PDB entry 5C0I | X-ray diffraction, 1.53 A resolution | chains A and B of the 3 polymer chains in the assembly

== Chain A ==
Protein: HLA class I histocompatibility antigen, A-2 alpha chain
Source organism: Homo sapiens
UniProtKB: P01892 (1A02_HUMAN); residues 1-276 here correspond to UniProt positions 25-300 (UniProt number = residue number + 24)
Chain sequence (277 residues; row label = number of the first residue in the row; numbering starts at 0):
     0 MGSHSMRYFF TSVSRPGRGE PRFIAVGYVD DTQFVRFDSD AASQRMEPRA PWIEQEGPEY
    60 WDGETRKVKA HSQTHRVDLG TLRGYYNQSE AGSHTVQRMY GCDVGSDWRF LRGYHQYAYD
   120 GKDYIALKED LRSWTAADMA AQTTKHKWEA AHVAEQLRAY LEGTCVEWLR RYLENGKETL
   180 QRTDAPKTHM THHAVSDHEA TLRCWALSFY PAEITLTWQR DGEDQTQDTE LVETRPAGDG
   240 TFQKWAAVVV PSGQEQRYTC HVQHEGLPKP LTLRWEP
Construct notes: initiating methionine (0)
Disulfide bonds: Cys101-Cys164, Cys203-Cys259

== Chain B ==
Protein: Beta-2-microglobulin
Source organism: Homo sapiens
UniProtKB: P61769 (B2MG_HUMAN); residues 1-99 here correspond to UniProt positions 21-119 (UniProt number = residue number + 20)
Chain sequence (100 residues; each row starts with the number of its first residue; numbering starts at 0):
     0 MIQRTPKIQV YSRHPAENGK SNFLNCYVSG FHPSDIEVDL LKNGERIEKV EHSDLSFSKD
    60 WSFYLLYYTE FTPTEKDEYA CRVNHVTLSQ PKIVKWDRDM
Construct notes: initiating methionine (0)
Disulfide bonds: Cys25-Cys80
Metal / ion sites: Ca2+: Asn83, His84, Leu87

== How chain A and chain B interact ==
Contacting residue pairs - 57 pairs, chain A then chain B:
  Phe8(A) - Ser55(B)
  Phe8(A) - Phe56(B)
  Phe9(A) - Phe56(B)
  Thr10(A) - Phe56(B)
  Thr10(A) - Phe62(B)
  Val12(A) - Ser33(B)
  Ile23(A) - Leu54(B)
  Val25(A) - Asp53(B)
  Val25(A) - Leu54(B)
  Val25(A) - Ser55(B)
  Tyr27(A) - Ser55(B)
  Tyr27(A) - Tyr63(B)  hydrogen bond
  Gln32(A) - Asp53(B)  hydrogen bond
  Arg35(A) - Asp53(B)  salt bridge
  Arg48(A) - Asp53(B)  salt bridge
  Gln96(A) - His31(B)  hydrogen bond
  Gln96(A) - Phe56(B)
  Gln96(A) - Trp60(B)  hydrogen bond (side chain-backbone)
  Gln96(A) - Phe62(B)
  Arg97(A) - Phe56(B)
  Gln115(A) - Trp60(B)
  Tyr116(A) - Trp60(B)
  Ala117(A) - Trp60(B)  hydrophobic
  Asp119(A) - Met0(B)
  Asp119(A) - Ile1(B)
  Asp119(A) - His31(B)
  Gly120(A) - Ile1(B)
  Gly120(A) - Arg3(B)
  Gly120(A) - His31(B)
  Gly120(A) - Trp60(B)
  Lys121(A) - Met0(B)
  Lys121(A) - Ile1(B)
  Asp122(A) - Trp60(B)  hydrogen bond
  His192(A) - Asp98(B)
  Arg202(A) - Asp98(B)  hydrogen bond (side chain-backbone)
  Trp204(A) - Asp98(B)
  Trp204(A) - Met99(B)
  Val231(A) - Gln8(B)
  Glu232(A) - Lys6(B)  salt bridge
  Glu232(A) - Gln8(B)  hydrogen bond (backbone-side chain)
  Glu232(A) - Tyr26(B)
  Glu232(A) - Ser28(B)  hydrogen bond
  Thr233(A) - Tyr26(B)
  Arg234(A) - Gln8(B)  hydrogen bond
  Arg234(A) - Tyr10(B)
  Arg234(A) - Met99(B)  hydrogen bond (side chain-backbone)
  Pro235(A) - Tyr10(B)  hydrogen bond (backbone-side chain)
  Pro235(A) - Asn24(B)
  Pro235(A) - Tyr26(B)
  Ala236(A) - Arg12(B)  hydrogen bond (backbone-side chain)
  Ala236(A) - Asn24(B)
  Gly237(A) - Arg12(B)  hydrogen bond (backbone-side chain)
  Gly237(A) - Leu65(B)
  Gln242(A) - Tyr10(B)
  Gln242(A) - Ser11(B)  hydrogen bond (side chain-backbone)
  Gln242(A) - Arg12(B)  hydrogen bond (side chain-backbone)
  Trp244(A) - Met99(B)  hydrogen bond (side chain-backbone)
Interface residues without a listed pair, chain A (34 interface residues in all): Thr94, Met98, Asp238
Interface residues without a listed pair, chain B (24 interface residues in all): Asp59

== Overview ==
34 residues of chain A face 24 of chain B across their interface; the contacts include 16 hydrogen bonds and 3
salt bridges. Among the polar pairs are Arg35(A)-Asp53(B), Arg48(A)-Asp53(B) and Glu232(A)-Lys6(B). Asn83(B),
His84(B) and Leu87(B) coordinate Ca2+.
Chain A is HLA class I histocompatibility antigen, A-2 alpha chain and chain B is Beta-2-microglobulin, both
from Homo sapiens; the structure, HAL-A02 carrying RQFGPDFPTI, was determined by X-ray diffraction (same
publication as 5C07, 5C08, 5C09, 5C0A, 5C0B, 5C0C and 6 further entries).
